PDB entry 5ED2 | X-ray diffraction, 2.95 A resolution | chains A and B of the 3 polymer chains in the assembly

[Chain A]
Protein: Double-stranded RNA-specific editase 1
Source organism: Homo sapiens
Notes: EC 3.5.4.37; fragment: A to I editase
UniProtKB: P78563 (RED1_HUMAN), isoform P78563-4; residues 299-701 here correspond to UniProt positions 327-729 (UniProt number = residue number + 28)
Chain sequence (403 residues; row label = number of the first residue in the row):
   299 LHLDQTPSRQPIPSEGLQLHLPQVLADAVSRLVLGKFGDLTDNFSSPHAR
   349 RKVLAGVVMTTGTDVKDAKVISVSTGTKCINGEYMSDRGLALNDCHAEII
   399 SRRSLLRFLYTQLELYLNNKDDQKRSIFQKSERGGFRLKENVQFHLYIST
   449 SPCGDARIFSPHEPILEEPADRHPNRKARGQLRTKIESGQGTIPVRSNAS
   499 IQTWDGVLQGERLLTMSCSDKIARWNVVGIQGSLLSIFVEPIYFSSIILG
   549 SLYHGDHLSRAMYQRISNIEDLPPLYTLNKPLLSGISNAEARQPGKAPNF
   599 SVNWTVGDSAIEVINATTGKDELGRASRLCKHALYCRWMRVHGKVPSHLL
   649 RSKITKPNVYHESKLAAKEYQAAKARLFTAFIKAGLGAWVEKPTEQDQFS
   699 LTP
Disordered / not traced: 299-315, 701
Differences from the reference sequence: engineered mutation Gln488 (Glu516 in P78563)
Ion coordination: Zn2+: His394, Cys451, Cys516 (shared with 8AZ_13(B) of chain B)
Ligand contacts: inositol hexakisphosphate (IHP): Asn391, Asp392, Ile397, Arg400, Arg401, Thr513, Lys519, Arg522, Gly530, Ser531, Lys629, Tyr658, Lys662, Tyr668, Lys672, Trp687, Val688, Glu689, Lys690, Asp695
Reported in the primary citation:
  - binding site for the 23-nt RNA strand (chain B): Ser486
  - catalytic residues: Glu396 (citing earlier work)
  - specificity-determining residues: Ser486, Gly489
  - mutagenesis - R348A, R510A, R510Q, G593A, G593E, K594A: decreased catalytic activity
  - mutagenesis - E488Q: increased catalytic activity (citing earlier work)

[Chain B]
Molecule: 23-nt RNA strand
Sequence (23 nucleotides; numbered 1 to 23; the number before each row is that of its first residue):
     1 GCUCGCGAUGCUXGAGGGCUCUG
Modified positions: 8AZ (8-aza-nebularine-5'-monophosphate) at position 13
Ion coordination: Zn2+: 8AZ_13 (shared with His394(A), Cys451(A), Cys516(A) of chain A)

[How chain A and chain B interact]
Pairs across the interface - 31 pairs, chain A then chain B:
  Val351(A) with 8AZ_13(B), base contact
  Gly374(A) with 8AZ_13(B), base contact
  Thr375(A) with 8AZ_13(B), hydrogen bond to the sugar; G14(B), hydrogen bond to the phosphate
  Lys376(A) with G14(B), salt bridge to the phosphate; A15(B), salt bridge to the phosphate
  His394(A) with 8AZ_13(B), hydrogen bond to the sugar
  Glu396(A) with 8AZ_13(B), base contact
  Ser449(A) with 8AZ_13(B), base contact
  Pro450(A) with 8AZ_13(B), base contact
  Cys451(A) with 8AZ_13(B), base contact
  Arg455(A) with 8AZ_13(B), salt bridge to the phosphate
  Pro459(A) with C11(B), sugar contact
  His471(A) with C2(B), salt bridge to the phosphate
  Pro472(A) with C2(B), phosphate contact
  Asn473(A) with G1(B), sugar contact; C2(B), phosphate contact
  Arg474(A) with C2(B), sugar contact; U3(B), phosphate contact
  Lys475(A) with U3(B), hydrogen bond to the phosphate; C4(B), salt bridge to the phosphate
  Ile484(A) with G14(B), sugar contact
  Ser486(A) with G14(B), hydrogen bond to the base; A15(B), hydrogen bond to the sugar
  Gly487(A) with G14(B), hydrogen bond to the sugar
  Gln488(A) with U12(B), hydrogen bond to the sugar; G14(B), hydrogen bond to the base
  Gly489(A) with U12(B), hydrogen bond to the base
  Cys516(A) with 8AZ_13(B), base contact
  Arg590(A) with 8AZ_13(B), sugar contact
  Ala595(A) with G14(B), phosphate contact
Also at the interface, not in a pair above, chain A (31 interface residues in all): Asn379, Ala395, Thr448, His460, Arg470, Ala476, Glu485

[In short]
The interface between chain A and chain B involves 31 residues on one side and 9 on the other; the contacts
include 10 hydrogen bonds and 5 salt bridges. Polar contacts include Ser486(A)-G14(B), Gln488(A)-G14(B) and
Gly489(A)-U12(B). From the paper: the catalytic residue Glu396(A); R348A, R510A and R510Q of chain A, among
others, reduce catalytic activity; 7 substitutions were tested in all.
Chain A is Double-stranded RNA-specific editase 1 (Homo sapiens) and chain B is a 23-nt RNA strand; the
structure, Human Adenosine Deaminase Acting on dsRNA (ADAR2) mutant E488Q bound to dsRNA sequence derived from
human ..., was determined by X-ray diffraction (same publication as 5ED1, 5HP2 and 5HP3).
